Entry 8G2Q (X-ray diffraction, 2.37 A resolution); this record covers chains A and I of the 6 polymer chains in the assembly.

== Chain A ==
Protein: Cyclic GMP-AMP synthase
Organism: Mus musculus
Notes: EC 2.7.7.86
UniProtKB: Q8C6L5 (CGAS_MOUSE); numbering as in UniProt (aligned over 147-507)
Amino-acid sequence (364 residues; numbered 144 to 507; the number before each row is that of its first residue):
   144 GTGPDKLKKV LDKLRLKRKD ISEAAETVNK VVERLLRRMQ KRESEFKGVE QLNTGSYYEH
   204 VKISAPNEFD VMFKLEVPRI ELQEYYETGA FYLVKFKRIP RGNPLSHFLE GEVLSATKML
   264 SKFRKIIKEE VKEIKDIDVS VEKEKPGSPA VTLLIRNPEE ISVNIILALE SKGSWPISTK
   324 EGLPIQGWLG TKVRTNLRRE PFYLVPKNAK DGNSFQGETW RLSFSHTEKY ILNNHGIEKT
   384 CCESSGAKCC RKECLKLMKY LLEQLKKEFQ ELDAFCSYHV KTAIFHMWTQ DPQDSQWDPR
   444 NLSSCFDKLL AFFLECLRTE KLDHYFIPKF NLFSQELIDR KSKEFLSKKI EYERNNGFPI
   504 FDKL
Unresolved in the structure: 144-147, 241-244
Construct notes: expression tag (144-146); engineered mutation Asn307 (Asp in Q8C6L5)
Swiss-Prot annotation at these positions:
  - region: Lys372 to Lys395 (DNA-binding)
  - motif: Leu154 to Leu159 (Nuclear export signal), Asp281 to Ser291 (Nuclear localization signal)
  - binding site (GTP): Thr197, Arg364 to Glu371
  - binding site (ATP): Ser199, Glu371, Lys402, Ser420 to Lys424
  - binding site (Mg(2+)): Glu211, Asp213
  - binding site (2',3'-cGAMP): Asp213, Gly290, Lys350, Arg364 to Ser366
  - binding site (Zn(2+)): His378, Cys384, Cys385, Cys392
  - site: Arg241 (Arginine-anchor)
  - modified residue: Lys156 (N6-lactoyllysine), Glu176 (PolyADP-ribosyl glutamic acid), Ser199 (Phosphoserine), Tyr201 (Phosphotyrosine), Glu272 (5-glutamyl polyglutamate), Ser291 (Phosphoserine), Glu302 (5-glutamyl glutamate), Lys372 (N6-acetyllysine), Lys382 (N6-acetyllysine), Lys402 (N6-acetyllysine), Ser420 (Phosphoserine), Lys491 (N6-methyllysine)
  - lipidation (S-palmitoyl cysteine): Cys392, Cys393, Cys459
  - cross-link (Glycyl lysine isopeptide (Lys-Gly)): Lys217 (interchain with G-Cter in SUMO), Lys271 (interchain with G-Cter in ubiquitin), Lys335 (interchain with G-Cter in SUMO), Lys372 (interchain with G-Cter in SUMO), Lys382 (interchain with G-Cter in SUMO), Lys399 (interchain with G-Cter in ubiquitin), Lys402 (interchain with G-Cter in ubiquitin), Lys409 (interchain with G-Cter in ubiquitin), Lys410 (interchain with G-Cter in ubiquitin), Lys464 (interchain with G-Cter in SUMO)
  - mutagenesis: Lys156 (K156Q: Mimics lactylation; knockin mice show higher mortality following HSV-1 infection), Asn172 (N172K: Induces alteration of the DNA-binding surface and leads to decreased synthesis of cyclic GMP-AMP (cGAMP); when associated with L-180), Glu176 (E176A: Abolished poly-ADP-ribosylation by PARP1, stimulating interferon production in knockin mice), Arg180 (R180L: Induces alteration of the DNA-binding surface and leads to decreased synthesis of cyclic GMP-AMP (cGAMP); when associated with K-182), Gly198 (G198A: Abolishes stimulation of interferon production; when associated with A-199), Ser199 (S199A: Abolishes stimulation of interferon production; when associated with A-199), Tyr201 (Y201E: Phosphomimetic mutant; reduced translocation to the nucleus following treatment with etoposide), Glu211 to Asp213 (Abolished nucleotidyltransferase activity. Does not affect nuclear localization and tethering to chromatin), Glu211 (E211A: Abolishes ability to promote type-I interferon production), Asp213 (D213A: Abolishes ability to promote type-I interferon production), Lys217 (K217R: Reduced sumoylation), Arg222 (R222E: Impaired tethering to chromatin, leading to constitutive activation in the absence of DNA), 31 further mutagenesis entries in UniProt
Ion coordination: Mg2+: Glu211 (together with GTP); Zn2+: His378, Cys384, Cys385, Cys392
Ligand contacts:
  - GTP (guanosine-5'-triphosphate), molecule 1: Thr197, Glu211, Asp213, Met215, Pro289, Gly290, Ser291, Pro292, Ala293, Asn307, Ile309, Val348, Arg364, Ser366, Ser368, Asp416, Phe418, Cys419
  - GTP, molecule 2: Gly198, Ser199, Glu202, Lys205, Glu211, Asp213, Arg364, Leu365, Ser368, Glu371, Lys402, Glu406, Ser420, Tyr421, Lys424, His467

== Chain I ==
Molecule: Palindromic DNA18
Sequence (18 nucleotides; row label = number of the first residue in the row):
     1 ATCTGTACAT GTACAGAT

== Chain A / chain I interface ==
Residue-residue contacts (5; chain A residue first):
  Thr334(A) - DA9(I)  phosphate contact
  Lys335(A) - DA9(I)  phosphate contact
  Lys335(A) - DT10(I)  salt bridge to the phosphate
  Thr338(A) - DC8(I)  hydrogen bond to the phosphate
  Thr338(A) - DA9(I)  hydrogen bond to the phosphate
Also at the interface, not in a pair above, chain A (5 interface residues in all): Arg341, Arg342
Also at the interface, not in a pair above, chain I (4 interface residues in all): DA7

== Overview ==
Chain A and chain I form an interface of 5 and 4 residues respectively; the contacts include 2 hydrogen bonds
and 1 salt bridge. Among the polar pairs are Thr338(A)-DC8(I), Thr338(A)-DA9(I) and Lys335(A)-DT10(I). Bound
to chain A: GTP.
Chain A is Cyclic GMP-AMP synthase (Mus musculus) and chain I is Palindromic DNA18; the structure, Structure
of Ternary Complex of mouse cGAS with dsDNA and Bound GTP, was determined by X-ray diffraction.
